PDB entry 6MTN | X-ray diffraction, 2.50 A resolution | chains D and E of the 6 polymer chains in the assembly

# Chain D
Molecule: 35O22 scFv heavy chain portion
From: Homo sapiens
Notes: engineered mutation(s): E10T, L11T, K12T, A16S, I68N, K83T, F84S,; antibody fragment or engineered binder
Sequence (134 residues; row label = number of the first residue in the row; a row labelled like 72A-72H holds insertion residues (72A, then the next letters in order)):
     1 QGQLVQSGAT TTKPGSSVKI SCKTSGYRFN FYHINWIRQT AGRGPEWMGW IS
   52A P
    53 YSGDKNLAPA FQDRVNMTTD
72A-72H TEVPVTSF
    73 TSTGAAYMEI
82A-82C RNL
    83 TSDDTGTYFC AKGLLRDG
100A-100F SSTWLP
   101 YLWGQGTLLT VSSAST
Unresolved in the structure: 111-116
Cystine bridges: Cys22-Cys92
Covalently attached groups: N-acetylglucosamine (NAG) linked to Asn68
Ligand contacts: N-acetylglucosamine (NAG; 2-acetamido-2-deoxy-beta-D-glucopyranose): Gln1, Tyr32, Leu96, Leu97, Tyr101

# Chain E
Molecule: 35O22 scFv light chain portion
From: Homo sapiens
Notes: antibody fragment or engineered binder
Sequence (114 residues; numbered 0 to 110 plus 4 insertion-coded residues; 1 number in that range is skipped by the numbering (no residue carries it; nothing is unmodelled there); the number before each row is that of its first residue; a row labelled like 27A-27C holds insertion residues (27A, then the next letters in order); numbering starts at 0):
     0 SQSVLTQSAS
    11 VSGSLGQSVT ISCTGPN
27A-27C SVC
    28 CSHKSISWYQ WPPGRAPTLI IYEDNERAPG ISPRFSGYKS YWSAYLTISD LRPEDETTYY
    88 CCSYTHNS
   95A G
    96 CVFGTGTKVS VLGQS
Unresolved in the structure: 0-2, 105-110
Cystine bridges: Cys23-Cys88, Cys27C-Cys28, Cys89-Cys96

# How chain D and chain E interact
Residue-residue contacts - 35 pairs, chain D then chain E:
  Ile37(D) - Phe98(E)  hydrophobic
  Gln39(D) - Trp38(E)  hydrogen bond
  Gln39(D) - Gly41(E)  hydrogen bond (side chain-backbone)
  Pro45(D) - Trp38(E)  hydrophobic
  Pro45(D) - Tyr87(E)
  Pro45(D) - Phe98(E)
  Trp47(D) - Gly95A(E)
  Trp47(D) - Cys96(E)
  Trp47(D) - Phe98(E)  hydrophobic
  Trp50(D) - Ser95(E)  hydrogen bond (side chain-backbone)
  Asn58(D) - Ser95(E)
  Phe91(D) - Arg42(E)
  Leu96(D) - Tyr49(E)  hydrophobic
  Ser100A(D) - Tyr91(E)
  Ser100A(D) - His93(E)
  Ser100B(D) - Tyr49(E)
  Ser100B(D) - Glu50(E)  hydrogen bond
  Ser100B(D) - Tyr91(E)  hydrogen bond
  Trp100D(D) - Tyr91(E)  hydrophobic
  Trp100D(D) - Thr92(E)
  Trp100D(D) - His93(E)  hydrogen bond (side chain-backbone)
  Trp100D(D) - Ser95(E)
  Trp100D(D) - Gly95A(E)
  Trp100D(D) - Cys96(E)
  Leu100E(D) - Ser34(E)
  Leu100E(D) - Tyr36(E)
  Leu100E(D) - Leu46(E)  hydrophobic
  Leu100E(D) - Tyr49(E)  hydrophobic
  Leu100E(D) - Tyr91(E)
  Leu100E(D) - Cys96(E)  hydrophobic
  Pro100F(D) - Tyr36(E)  hydrogen bond (backbone-side chain)
  Tyr101(D) - Pro56(E)
  Trp103(D) - Tyr36(E)
  Trp103(D) - Pro44(E)
  Gly104(D) - Ala43(E)
Interface residues without a listed pair, chain E (22 interface residues in all): Pro40, Ala55, Asn94

# In short
16 residues of chain D and 22 residues of chain E are in contact; the contacts include 7 hydrogen bonds. Polar
contacts include Gln39(D)-Trp38(E), Gln39(D)-Gly41(E) and Trp50(D)-Ser95(E). Chain D binds
N-acetylglucosamine. N-acetylglucosamine is covalently linked to Asn68(D).
Chain D is 35O22 scFv heavy chain portion and chain E is 35O22 scFv light chain portion, both from Homo
sapiens; the structure, Crystal Structure of HIV-1 BG505 SOSIP.664 Prefusion Env Trimer Bound to Small
Molecule HIV-1 Entry Inhibitor ..., was determined by X-ray diffraction (same publication as 6MTJ, 6MU6, 6MU7,
6MU8, 6MUF and 6MUG).
